Entry 6QLD (electron microscopy, 4.15 A resolution (low resolution: residue-level contacts below are approximate; hydrogen-bond / salt-bridge calls are withheld)); this record covers chains G and e of the 22 polymer chains in the assembly.

Chain G:
Molecule: 124-nt DNA strand
Source organism: Escherichia coli
Sequence (124 nucleotides; row label = number of the first residue in the row):
     2 TCGAGAATCC CGGTGCCGAG GCCGCTCAAT TGGTCGTAGA CAGCTCTAGC ACCGCTTAAA
    62 CGCACGTACG CGCTGTCCCC CGCGTTTTAA CCGCCAAGGG GATTACTCCC TAGTCTCCAG
   122 GCAC

Chain e:
Protein: Histone H3-like centromeric protein CSE4
Source organism: Saccharomyces cerevisiae (strain ATCC 204508 / S288c)
UniProtKB: P36012 (CENPA_YEAST); numbering as in UniProt (aligned over 112-226)
Sequence (115 residues; row label = number of the first residue in the row):
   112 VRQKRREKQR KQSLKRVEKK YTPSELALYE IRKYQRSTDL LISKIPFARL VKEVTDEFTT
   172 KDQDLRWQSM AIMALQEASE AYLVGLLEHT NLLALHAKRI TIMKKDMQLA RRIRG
Not modelled in the structure: 131-136, 171-173
Curated features (UniProtKB/Swiss-Prot):
  - motif: Lys-115 to Tyr-132 (Nuclear localization signal)

Chain G / chain e interface:
Residue-residue contacts (12; chain G residue first):
  DG73(G) with Lys-209(e)
  DG83(G) with Ala-138(e)
  DA91(G) with Ile-156(e); Pro-157(e); Arg-160(e)
  DC92(G) with Lys-155(e); Ile-156(e)
  DG94(G) with Glu-118(e)
  DC95(G) with Gln-114(e); Lys-115(e)
  DG99(G) with Arg-177(e)
  DG100(G) with Arg-177(e)
Other interface residues (no listed pair), chain G (10 interface residues in all): DC72, DG101
Other interface residues (no listed pair), chain e (11 interface residues in all): Val-112

Overview:
The interface between chain G and chain e involves 10 residues on one side and 11 on the other.
Here chain G is a 124-nt DNA strand (Escherichia coli) and chain e is Histone H3-like centromeric protein CSE4
(Saccharomyces cerevisiae (strain ATCC 204508 / S288c)). Entry 6QLD (Structure of inner kinetochore
CCAN-Cenp-A complex) was determined by electron microscopy together with 6QLE and 6QLF from the same study.
